2YGQ - chain A; structure by X-ray diffraction, 3.95 A resolution.

Chain A:
Name: Wnt inhibitory factor 1
Source organism: Homo sapiens
Notes: fragment: wif domain-egf-like domains 1-5, residues 35-346
Reference sequence: Q9Y5W5 (WIF1_HUMAN); numbering as in UniProt (aligned over 35-346)
Sequence (324 residues; row label = number of the first residue in the row):
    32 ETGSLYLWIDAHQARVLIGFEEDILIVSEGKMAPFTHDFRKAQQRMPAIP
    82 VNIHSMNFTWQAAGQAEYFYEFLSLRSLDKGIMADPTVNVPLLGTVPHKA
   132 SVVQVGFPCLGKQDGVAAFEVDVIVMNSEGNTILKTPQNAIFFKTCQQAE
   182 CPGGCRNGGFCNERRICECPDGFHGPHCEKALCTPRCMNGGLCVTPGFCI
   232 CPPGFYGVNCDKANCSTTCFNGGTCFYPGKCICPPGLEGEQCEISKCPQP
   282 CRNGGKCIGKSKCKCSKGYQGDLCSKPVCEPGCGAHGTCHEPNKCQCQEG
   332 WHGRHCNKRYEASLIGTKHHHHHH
Unresolved in the structure: 32-33, 275-355
Construct notes: expression tag (32-34, 347-355); variant Lys166 (Gln in Q9Y5W5)
UniProt features mapped onto this chain:
  - glycosylation (N-linked (GlcNAc...) asparagine): Asn88, Asn245
Disulfide bonds: Cys140-Cys177, Cys182-Cys192, Cys186-Cys198, Cys200-Cys209, Cys214-Cys224, Cys218-Cys230, Cys232-Cys241, Cys246-Cys256, Cys250-Cys262, Cys264-Cys273
Glycans and other covalent adducts: N-acetylglucosamine (NAG) linked to Asn88, Asn245; alpha-L-fucopyranose (FUC) linked to Thr255
Residues lining bound ligands:
  - 2,3,4,6-tetra-O-sulfonato-glucose (GU4; 2,3,4,6-tetra-O-sulfonato-alpha-D-glucopyranose): His205, Lys211, Leu213
  - 1,2-diacyl-sn-glycero-3-phoshocholine (PCF): Leu38, Ile40, Leu48, Ile49, Ile55, Ile57, Met63, Phe70, Met77, Pro78, Ile80, Pro81, Met87, Phe89, Phe103, Phe138, Phe150, Val152, Val154, Lys166, Thr167, Phe173, Val225, Thr226
Reported in the primary citation:
  - post-translational modification sites: Asn88, Asn245, Thr255
  - contacts within the chain: Phe100-Phe257 (hydrophobic contact)
  - mutagenesis - F100N/E102S, L124N, M157N: unchanged signaling
  - mutagenesis - F51N/E53S, M77W, F174N: decreased signaling in response to Wnt3a
  - mutagenesis - M77W: decreased binding to Wnt3a

Overview:
Chain A binds 1,2-diacyl-sn-glycero-3-phoshocholine and 2,3,4,6-tetra-O-sulfonato-glucose. N-acetylglucosamine
is covalently linked to Asn88 and Asn245. Covalently linked alpha-L-fucopyranose: at Thr255. The paper reports
that F51N/E53S, M77W and F174N reduce signaling in response to Wnt3a; modification sites Asn88, Asn245 and
Thr255; 6 substitutions were tested in all.
Chain A is Wnt inhibitory factor 1 (Homo sapiens); the structure, WIF domain-epidermal growth factor
(EGF)-like domains 1-3 of human Wnt inhibitory factor 1 in complex with ..., was determined by X-ray
diffraction together with 2YGN and 2YGO from the same study.
